Entry 1Y77 (X-ray diffraction, 4.50 A resolution (low resolution: residue-level contacts below are approximate; hydrogen-bond / salt-bridge calls are withheld)); this record covers chains C and K of the 15 polymer chains in the assembly.

[Chain C]
Molecule: DNA-directed RNA polymerase II 45 kDa polypeptide
From: Saccharomyces cerevisiae
Notes: EC 2.7.7.6
UniProt: P16370 (RPB3_YEAST); residues 1-318 here = UniProt positions 1-318
Chain sequence (318 residues; each row starts with the number of its first residue):
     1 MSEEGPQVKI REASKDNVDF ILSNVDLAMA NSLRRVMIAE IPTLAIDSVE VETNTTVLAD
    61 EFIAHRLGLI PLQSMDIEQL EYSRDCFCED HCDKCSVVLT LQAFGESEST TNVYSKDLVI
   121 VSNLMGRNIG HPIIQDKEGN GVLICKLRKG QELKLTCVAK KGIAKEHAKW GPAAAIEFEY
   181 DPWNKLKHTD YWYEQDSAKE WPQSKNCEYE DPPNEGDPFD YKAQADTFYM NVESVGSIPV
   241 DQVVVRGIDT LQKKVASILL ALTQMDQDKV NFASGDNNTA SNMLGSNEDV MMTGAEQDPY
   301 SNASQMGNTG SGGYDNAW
Not modelled in the structure: 1-2, 269-318
Bound ions: Zn2+: Cys86, Cys88, Cys92, Cys95
Swiss-Prot annotation at these positions:
  - binding site (Zn(2+)): Cys86, Cys88, Cys92, Cys95
  - modified residue: Ser2 (N-acetylserine)
  - natural variant: Ala30 (A30D: In mutant RPB3-1)
  - mutagenesis: Lys9 (K9E: Transcript termination readthrough)

[Chain K]
Molecule: DNA-directed RNA polymerase II 13.6 kDa polypeptide
From: Saccharomyces cerevisiae
Notes: EC 2.7.7.6
UniProt: P38902 (RPB11_YEAST); residues 1-120 here = UniProt positions 1-120
Chain sequence (120 residues; row label = number of the first residue in the row):
     1 MNAPDRFELF LLGEGESKLK IDPDTKAPNA VVITFEKEDH TLGNLIRAEL LNDRKVLFAA
    61 YKVEHPFFAR FKLRIQTTEG YDPKDALKNA CNSIINKLGA LKTNFETEWN LQTLAADDAF
Not modelled in the structure: 115-120
Swiss-Prot annotation at these positions:
  - mutagenesis: Glu108 (E108G/V: Transcript termination readthrough; E108K: Transcript termination readthrough. Lethal), Leu111 (L111P: Transcript termination readthrough), Leu114 (L114P: Transcript termination readthrough)

[Chain C / chain K interface]
Residue-residue contacts (58):
  Glu3(C) - Ala100(K)
  Glu3(C) - Asn104(K)
  Pro6(C) - Lys97(K)
  Gln7(C) - Asn104(K)
  Val8(C) - Leu101(K)
  Val8(C) - Glu108(K)
  Lys9(C) - Glu108(K)
  Ile10(C) - Glu108(K)
  Ile10(C) - Trp109(K)
  Ala13(C) - Leu114(K)
  Ser14(C) - Trp109(K)
  Ser14(C) - Leu114(K)
  Val18(C) - Trp109(K)
  Leu22(C) - Leu101(K)
  Ala28(C) - Asn44(K)
  Ala28(C) - Ala48(K)
  Met29(C) - Leu98(K)
  Ser32(C) - Thr41(K)
  Ser32(C) - Leu45(K)
  Arg35(C) - Asp39(K)
  Arg35(C) - His40(K)
  Arg35(C) - Thr41(K)
  Val36(C) - Thr41(K)
  Glu40(C) - Thr41(K)
  Arg84(C) - Phe10(K)
  Arg84(C) - Leu11(K)
  Lys165(C) - Arg6(K)
  Lys165(C) - Leu9(K)
  Lys165(C) - Asp39(K)
  Glu166(C) - Arg6(K)
  Glu166(C) - Phe7(K)
  Glu166(C) - Phe10(K)
  His167(C) - Arg6(K)
  Asp241(C) - Trp109(K)
  Val244(C) - Phe105(K)
  Val245(C) - Lys102(K)
  Val245(C) - Phe105(K)
  Ile248(C) - Leu98(K)
  Ile248(C) - Leu101(K)
  Ile248(C) - Lys102(K)
  Asp249(C) - Lys102(K)
  Gln252(C) - Ile95(K)
  Gln252(C) - Leu98(K)
  Gln252(C) - Gly99(K)
  Gln252(C) - Lys102(K)
  Lys254(C) - Glu38(K)
  Lys254(C) - Leu42(K)
  Val255(C) - Leu42(K)
  Val255(C) - Cys91(K)
  Val255(C) - Ile94(K)
  Ile258(C) - Leu42(K)
  Leu259(C) - Lys88(K)
  Leu259(C) - Cys91(K)
  Leu259(C) - Asn92(K)
  Leu262(C) - Leu19(K)
  Leu262(C) - Leu87(K)
  Leu262(C) - Lys88(K)
  Met265(C) - Leu19(K)
Other interface residues (no listed pair), chain C (38 interface residues in all): Arg11, Phe20, Asp26, Leu251, Ala256, Asp266
Other interface residues (no listed pair), chain K (39 interface residues in all): Ile21, Phe35, Glu49, Asn52, Lys84, Glu106, Gln112, Thr113

[Summary]
38 residues of chain C face 39 of chain K across their interface. Cys86(C), Cys88(C), Cys92(C) and Cys95(C)
form the Zn2+ site. UniProt lists 4 Zn2+-binding residues and one mutagenesis site on chain C; 3 mutagenesis
sites on chain K.
Here chain C is DNA-directed RNA polymerase II 45 kDa polypeptide and chain K is DNA-directed RNA polymerase
II 13.6 kDa polypeptide, both from Saccharomyces cerevisiae. Entry 1Y77 (Complete RNA Polymerase II elongation
complex with substrate analogue GMPCPP) was determined by X-ray diffraction (same publication as 1Y1W, 1Y1V
and 1Y1Y).
